4IP8 - chains B and C of the 4 polymer chains in the assembly; structure by X-ray diffraction, 2.19 A resolution.

Chain B (and C):
Name: Serum amyloid A-1 protein
Organism: Homo sapiens
Notes: chain C of this document is another copy of the same molecule, construct and numbering; everything in this record applies to it too
UniProt: P0DJI8 (SAA1_HUMAN); residues 1-104 here correspond to UniProt positions 19-122 (UniProt number = residue number + 18)
Sequence (105 residues; each row starts with the number of its first residue; numbering starts at 0):
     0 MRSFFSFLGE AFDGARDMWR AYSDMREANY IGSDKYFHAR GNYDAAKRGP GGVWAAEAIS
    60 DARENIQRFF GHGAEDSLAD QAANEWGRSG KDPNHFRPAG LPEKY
Construct notes: expression tag (0)
Ligand contacts:
  - O-acetaldehydyl-hexaethylene glycol (P4C), molecule 1: Ser2, Phe3, Phe6
  - O-acetaldehydyl-hexaethylene glycol (P4C), molecule 2: Met17, Trp18, Tyr21, Met24, His37, Ile58, Arg62, Ile65, Gln66
  - O-acetaldehydyl-hexaethylene glycol (P4C), molecule 3: Ile65, Phe68, Phe69
What the authors report for this chain:
  - mutagenesis - W53A/I65A/F68A/F69A: decreased stability
  - mutagenesis - R1A/R62A/H71A: abolished binding to HDL

Interface between chain B and chain C:
Pairs across the interface - 18 pairs, chain B then chain C:
  Phe11(B) with Phe11(C), hydrophobic
  Trp18(B) with Ala61(C), hydrophobic
  Tyr21(B) with Asn64(C), hydrogen bond; Ile65(C); Phe68(C)
  Arg25(B) with Asn64(C), hydrogen bond (side chain-backbone); Arg67(C); Phe68(C)
  Ala61(B) with Trp18(C), hydrophobic
  Asn64(B) with Tyr21(C), hydrogen bond; Arg25(C), hydrogen bond (backbone-side chain)
  Ile65(B) with Trp18(C), hydrophobic; Tyr21(C); Ile65(C), hydrophobic
  Arg67(B) with Arg25(C)
  Phe68(B) with Tyr21(C); Arg25(C)
  Phe69(B) with Phe69(C), hydrophobic
Also at the interface, not in a pair above, chain B (12 interface residues in all): Met24, Gln66
Also at the interface, not in a pair above, chain C (12 interface residues in all): Met24, Gln66

Summary:
The chain B/chain C interface involves 12 residues from each chain; the contacts include 4 hydrogen bonds.
Among the polar pairs are Tyr21(B)-Asn64(C) and Arg25(B)-Asn64(C). Chain B binds 3 copies of
O-acetaldehydyl-hexaethylene glycol. The paper reports that W53A/I65A/F68A/F69A of chain B reduce stability;
R1A/R62A/H71A of chain B abolish binding to HDL.
Chain B and chain C are both Serum amyloid A-1 protein (Homo sapiens); the structure, Structure of human serum
amyloid A1, was determined by X-ray diffraction (same publication as 4IP9).
